Entry 8YH3 (electron microscopy, 3.40 A resolution); this record covers chains B and A of the 5 polymer chains in the assembly.

# Chain B
Molecule: Guanine nucleotide-binding protein G(I)/G(S)/G(T) subunit beta-1
From: Rattus rattus
UniProt: P62871 (GBB1_BOVIN); residues 2-340 here = UniProt positions 2-340
Chain sequence (375 residues; each row starts with the number of its first residue; numbers below 1 keep their minus sign (Met-4 is residue -4)):
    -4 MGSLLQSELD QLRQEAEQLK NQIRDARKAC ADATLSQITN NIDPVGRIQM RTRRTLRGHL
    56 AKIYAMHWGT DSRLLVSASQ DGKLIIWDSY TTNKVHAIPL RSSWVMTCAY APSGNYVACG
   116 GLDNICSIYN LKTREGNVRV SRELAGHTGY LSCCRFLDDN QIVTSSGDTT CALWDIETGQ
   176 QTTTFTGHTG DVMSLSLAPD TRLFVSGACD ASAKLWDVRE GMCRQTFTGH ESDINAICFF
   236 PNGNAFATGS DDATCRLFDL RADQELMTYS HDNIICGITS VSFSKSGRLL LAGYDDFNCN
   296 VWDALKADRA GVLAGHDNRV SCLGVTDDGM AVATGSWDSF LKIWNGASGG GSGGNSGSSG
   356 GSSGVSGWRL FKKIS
Unresolved in the structure: -4 to 4, 341-370
Sequence notes: initiating methionine (-4); expression tag (-3 to 1, 341-370)
Swiss-Prot annotation at these positions:
  - modified residue: Ser2 (N-acetylserine), His266 (Phosphohistidine)

# Chain A
Molecule: Guanine nucleotide-binding protein G(I)/G(S)/G(O) subunit gamma-2, Guanine nucleotide-binding protein G(i) subunit alpha-1 chimera
From: Homo sapiens
UniProt: chimeric construct of P59768, P63097: residues -78 to -8 from P59768 (GBG2_HUMAN) positions 1-71 (UniProt number = residue number + 79); residues 3-354 from P63097 positions 3-354 (same numbers)
Chain sequence (433 residues; each row starts with the number of its first residue; numbers below 1 keep their minus sign (Met-78 is residue -78)):
   -78 MASNNTASIA QARKLVEQLK MEANIDRIKV SKAAADLMAY CEAHAKEDPL LTPVPASENP
   -18 FREKKFFCAI LGSAGSAGSA MCTLSAEDKA AVERSKMIDR NLREDGEKAA REVKLLLLGA
    42 GESGKSTIVK QMKIIHEAGY SEEECKQYKA VVYSNTIQSI IAIIRAMGRL KIDFGDSARA
   102 DDARQLFVLA GAAEEGFMTA ELAGVIKRLW KDSGVQACFN RSREYQLNDS AAYYLNDLDR
   162 IAQPNYIPTQ QDVLRTRVKT TGIVETHFTF KDLHFKMFDV GGQRSERKKW IHCFEGVTAI
   222 IFCVALSDYD LVLAEDEEMN RMHESMKLFD SICNNKWFTD TSIILFLNKK DLFEEKIKKS
   282 PLTICYPEYA GSNTYEEAAA YIQCQFEDLN KRKDTKEIYT HFTCATDTKN VQFVFDAVTD
   342 VIIKNNLKDC GLF
Unresolved in the structure: -78 to 3, 55-182, 229-240
Sequence notes: linker (-7 to 2)
Swiss-Prot annotation at these positions:
  - modified residue: Ala-77 (N-acetylalanine), Cys-11 (Cysteine methyl ester)
  - lipidation: Cys-11 (S-geranylgeranyl cysteine), Cys3 (S-palmitoyl cysteine)
  - region: Lys35 to Thr48 (G1 motif), Asp173 to Thr181 (G2 motif), Phe196 to Arg205 (G3 motif), Ile265 to Asp272 (G4 motif), Thr324 to Thr329 (G5 motif)
  - binding site (GTP): Glu43 to Thr48, Asp150, Ser151, Leu175 to Arg178, Asp200 to Gln204, Asn269 to Asp272, Ala326
  - binding site (Mg(2+)): Ser47, Thr181

# How chain B and chain A interact
Residue-residue contacts (48; chain B residue first):
  Gly53(B) - Leu23(A)
  Leu55(B) - Leu23(A)
  Leu55(B) - Arg24(A)
  Leu55(B) - Gly27(A)
  Lys57(B) - Glu216(A)  salt bridge
  Tyr59(B) - Cys214(A)
  Gln75(B) - Lys35(A)
  Gln75(B) - Cys214(A)  hydrogen bond (side chain-backbone)
  Lys78(B) - Leu23(A)
  Lys78(B) - Asp26(A)  salt bridge
  Ile80(B) - Leu23(A)  hydrophobic
  Asn88(B) - Ala12(A)
  Asn88(B) - Ser16(A)
  Lys89(B) - Ser16(A)  hydrogen bond (backbone-side chain)
  Lys89(B) - Ile19(A)
  Lys89(B) - Asp20(A)  salt bridge
  Lys89(B) - Leu23(A)
  Val90(B) - Arg15(A)  hydrogen bond (backbone-side chain)
  His91(B) - Arg15(A)
  Ser98(B) - Glu186(A)
  Trp99(B) - Lys35(A)
  Trp99(B) - Ile184(A)
  Trp99(B) - Glu186(A)  hydrogen bond
  Trp99(B) - Phe199(A)  hydrophobic
  Trp99(B) - Cys214(A)
  Trp99(B) - Phe215(A)  hydrophobic
  Leu117(B) - Ile184(A)  hydrogen bond (backbone-backbone)
  Leu117(B) - Trp211(A)  hydrophobic
  Asn119(B) - Gly183(A)
  Asn119(B) - Gln204(A)
  Thr143(B) - Arg205(A)
  Gly144(B) - Gln204(A)
  Tyr145(B) - Gln204(A)  hydrogen bond (backbone-side chain)
  Tyr145(B) - Lys210(A)
  Tyr145(B) - Trp211(A)  hydrophobic
  Gly162(B) - Ser206(A)
  Asp186(B) - Ser206(A)  hydrogen bond
  Asp186(B) - Arg208(A)
  Asp186(B) - Trp211(A)
  Cys204(B) - Arg208(A)
  Cys204(B) - Lys210(A)
  Asp228(B) - Arg208(A)  salt bridge
  Asp228(B) - Lys210(A)  salt bridge
  Asn230(B) - Lys210(A)  hydrogen bond
  Asp246(B) - Lys210(A)  salt bridge
  Arg314(B) - Trp258(A)
  Trp332(B) - His213(A)
  Trp332(B) - Glu216(A)
Other interface residues (no listed pair), chain B (30 interface residues in all): Arg52, Ala92, Asp118, Met188
Other interface residues (no listed pair), chain A (27 interface residues in all): Val13, Lys197

# In short
The interface between chain B and chain A involves 30 residues on one side and 27 on the other, with 8
hydrogen bonds and 6 salt bridges. Polar contacts include Lys57(B)-Glu216(A), Lys78(B)-Asp26(A) and
Lys89(B)-Asp20(A).
Chain B is Guanine nucleotide-binding protein G(I)/G(S)/G(T) subunit beta-1 (Rattus rattus) and chain A is
Guanine nucleotide-binding protein G(I)/G(S)/G(O) subunit gamma-2, Guanine nucleotide-binding protein G(i)
subunit alpha-1 chimera (Homo sapiens); the structure, A3R-Gi complex bound to m6A, was determined by electron
microscopy, deposited together with 8YH0, 8YH2, 8YH5 and 8YH6.
